PDB entry 1MRI | X-ray diffraction, 2.20 A resolution | chain A

== Chain A ==
Molecule: Alpha-momorcharin
From: Momordica charantia
UniProt: P16094 (RIP1_MOMCH); residues 1-263 here correspond to UniProt positions 24-286 (UniProt number = residue number + 23)
Sequence (263 residues; each row starts with the number of its first residue):
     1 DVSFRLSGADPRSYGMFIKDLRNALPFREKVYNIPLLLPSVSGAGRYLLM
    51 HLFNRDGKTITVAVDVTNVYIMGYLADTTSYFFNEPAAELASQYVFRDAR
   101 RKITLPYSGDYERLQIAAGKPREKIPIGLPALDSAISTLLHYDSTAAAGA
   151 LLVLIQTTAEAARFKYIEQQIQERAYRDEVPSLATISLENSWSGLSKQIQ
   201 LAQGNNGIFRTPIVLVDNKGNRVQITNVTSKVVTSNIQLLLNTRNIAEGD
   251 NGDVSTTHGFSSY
Not modelled in the structure: 247-263
Sequence notes: conflict Arg55 (Tyr78 in P16094), Asp110 (Asn133 in P16094)
Curated features (UniProtKB/Swiss-Prot):
  - active site: Glu160
  - glycosylation: Asn227 (N-linked (GlcNAc...) asparagine)

== Summary ==
UniProt lists active-site residue Glu160.
Chain A is Alpha-momorcharin (Momordica charantia); the structure, Studies on crystal structures active center
geometry and depurine mechanism of two ribosome-inactivating proteins, was determined by X-ray diffraction
(same publication as 1MRG, 1MRH, 1MRJ and 1MRK).
